Entry 8J7B (electron microscopy, 3.22 A resolution); this record covers chains B and D of the 16 polymer chains in the assembly.

[Chain B]
Molecule: Photosystem I P700 chlorophyll a apoprotein A2
Organism: Arabidopsis thaliana
Notes: EC 1.97.1.12
UniProtKB: P56767 (PSAB_ARATH); numbering as in UniProt (aligned over 1-734)
Sequence (734 residues; each row starts with the number of its first residue):
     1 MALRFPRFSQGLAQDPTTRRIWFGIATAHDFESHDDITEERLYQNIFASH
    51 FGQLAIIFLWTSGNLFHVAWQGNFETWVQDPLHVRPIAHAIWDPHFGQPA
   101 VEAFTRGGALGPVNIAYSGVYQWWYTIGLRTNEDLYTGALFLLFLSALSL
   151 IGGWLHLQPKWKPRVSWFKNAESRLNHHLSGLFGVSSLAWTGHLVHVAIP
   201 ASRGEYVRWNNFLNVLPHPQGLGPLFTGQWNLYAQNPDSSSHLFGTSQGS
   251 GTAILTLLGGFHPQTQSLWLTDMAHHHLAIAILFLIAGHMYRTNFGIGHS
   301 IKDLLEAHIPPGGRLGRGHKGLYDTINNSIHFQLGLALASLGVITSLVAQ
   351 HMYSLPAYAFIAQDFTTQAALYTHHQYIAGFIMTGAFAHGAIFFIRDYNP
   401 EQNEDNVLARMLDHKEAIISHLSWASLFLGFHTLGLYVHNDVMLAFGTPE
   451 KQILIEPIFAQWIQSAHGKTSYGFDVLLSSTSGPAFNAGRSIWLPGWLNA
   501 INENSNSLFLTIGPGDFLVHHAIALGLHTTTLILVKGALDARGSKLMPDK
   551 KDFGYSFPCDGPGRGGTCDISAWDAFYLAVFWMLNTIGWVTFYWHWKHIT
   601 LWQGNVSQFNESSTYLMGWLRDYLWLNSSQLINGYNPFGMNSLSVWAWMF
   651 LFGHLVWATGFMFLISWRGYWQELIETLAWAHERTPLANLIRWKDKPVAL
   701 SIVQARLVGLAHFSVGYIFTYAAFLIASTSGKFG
Not modelled in the structure: 1-2
Metal / ion sites: chlorophyll a Mg site 1 near Q53 (its only coordinating residue here); chlorophyll a Mg site 2 near D93 (its only coordinating residue here)
Small-molecule neighbours:
  - beta-carotene (BCR), molecule 1: I21, I25, I691
  - beta-carotene (BCR), molecule 2: L54, I57, F58, G181, L182, V185, S186
  - beta-carotene (BCR), molecule 3: L65, W123, W124, I127, G138, F141, L142, L145, W209, F212
  - beta-carotene (BCR), molecule 4: L188, L222, L225, I282, L285, I286, H289, I297
  - beta-carotene (BCR), molecule 5: F332, G335, L336, A339, V343, M383, A386, F387, G390, F393, F394, A538
  - beta-carotene (BCR), molecule 6: M411, V535, L539
  - beta-carotene (BCR), molecule 7: F428, H432, T433, L436, I455, F517, H521
  - beta-carotene (BCR), molecule 8: F431, L434, G435, V438
  - beta-carotene (BCR), molecule 9: V645, W648, M649, F652, I675, L678, F719
  - beta-carotene (BCR), molecule 10: T685, P686, L687
  - chlorophyll a isomer (CL0): L620, L624, W625
  - chlorophyll a (CLA), molecule 1: F5, F8, G24, I25, A28, H29, F31, H34, S49, I56
  - chlorophyll a (CLA), molecule 2: T18, I21, W22, I675, L678, H682, I691, R692, W693, K694, D695, P697, V698
  - chlorophyll a (CLA), molecule 3: W22, F652, L655, V656, T659, M662, F663, L700, V708, A711, H712, V715
  - chlorophyll a (CLA), molecule 4: I25, A26, T27, A28, H29, D30, H331, L334, L338, F381, I382, T384, G385, A388, H389, I392, R396, Y555, W573, F576
  - chlorophyll a (CLA), molecule 5: H29, F31, Y43, I46, S49, H50, Q53, L54, R174, H178, I330, H331, Q333, L334, A337, L338, L341
  - chlorophyll a (CLA), molecule 6: H29, Q53, I56, I57, W60, L341, F381, I382
  - chlorophyll a (CLA), molecule 7: F47, F51, L148, G152, L155, H156, W161, W167
  - chlorophyll a (CLA), molecule 8: F47, H50, F51, L54, W123, W167, F168, N170, S173, R174, H177, H178, G181, L182, F183, Y358
  - chlorophyll a (CLA), molecule 9: I57, W60, T61, S118, G119, W123, V185, S186, A189, L341, I344, T345, V348, M352, Y358, L371, H374, H375, I378, I382
  - chlorophyll a (CLA), molecule 10: F58, I127, G128, L129, D134, T137, G138, F141, L145, L148, S186, A189, W190, G192, H193, H196, V197, V207, R208, W209, F212
  - chlorophyll a (CLA), molecule 11: L59, W60, G63, F66, H67, W70, Q71, H89, A90, W92
  - chlorophyll a (CLA), molecule 12: W60, N64, V68, A88, H89, N114, I115, A116, Y117, S118, V120, V645, W646, M649, F719
  - chlorophyll a (CLA), molecule 13: W60, N64, Y117, S118, A370, T373, H374, Y377, I378, F381, M649, V715, I718, F719, Y721, A722, L725, I726
  - chlorophyll a (CLA), molecule 14: H89, A90, I91, W92, D93, H95, F96, F104, N114, S644, V645, W648
  - chlorophyll a (CLA), molecule 15: W123, T126, I127, F183, S186, S187, W190, M273, H276, H277, I280, I344, L347, V348, M352, A357, Y358
  - chlorophyll a (CLA), molecule 16: W167, N170, S173, H177, T293, N294, F295
  - chlorophyll a (CLA), molecule 17: A171, R174, L175, H178, L179, F183, I301, L305, Y323, I326, N327, L336, A337, S340, I344
  - chlorophyll a (CLA), molecule 18: L175, L179, L283, F284, A287, M290, Y291, I301, L304
  - chlorophyll a (CLA), molecule 19: N176, H177, S180, V185, L285, H289, Y291, T293, F295, I297
  - chlorophyll a (CLA), molecule 20: L188, A189, T191, G192, V195, H196, F212, L213, V215, L216, P217, H218, G221, L222, Y233, L278
  - chlorophyll a (CLA), molecule 21: L225, W230, N231, Y233, A234, L255, T256, L257, H275, L278, A279, I282, L283, I492
  - chlorophyll a (CLA), molecule 22: T256, L257, G259, G260, L268, D272, M273, H275, H276, A279, I280, L283, H351, L355, W493, W497
  - chlorophyll a (CLA), molecule 23: I286, A287, H289, M290, I297, G298, H299
  - chlorophyll a (CLA), molecule 24: M290, H299, D303, L304, A307, H308
  - chlorophyll a (CLA), molecule 25: L305, H308, L315, H319, L322, I326, F332, V407, L408, M411
  - chlorophyll a (CLA), molecule 26: A307, H308, I309, P310, P311, R314, L315
  - chlorophyll a (CLA), molecule 27: R314, L315, V407, R410, M411, H414, A417, I418, H421
  - chlorophyll a (CLA), molecule 28: L336, A339, S340, V343, L347, Q350, H351, Y353, S354, L355, L508, F509
  - chlorophyll a (CLA), molecule 29: V343, S346, L347, Q350, Q376, G380, M383, F387, L527, T530, T531, L534, M583, I587
  - chlorophyll a (CLA), molecule 30: Q350, Y353, Y372, Q376, F459, A460, I463, Q464, F509, L510, I512, H520, I523, L527, V590, Y593, W594, H598
  - chlorophyll a (CLA), molecule 31: A417, H421, W424
  - chlorophyll a (CLA), molecule 32: I418, H421, L422, W424, A524, H528, T531
  - chlorophyll a (CLA), molecule 33: S420, S423, W424, L427, F431
  - chlorophyll a (CLA), molecule 34: W424, L427, F428, F431, H432
  - chlorophyll a (CLA), molecule 35: S426, L427, G430, F431, L434, L525, T529, L532, I533, L578, F581, W582
  - chlorophyll a (CLA), molecule 36: F428, L429, E456, P457, I458, F459, A460, D516, F517, H520, H521, A524, H528
  - chlorophyll a (CLA), molecule 37: H432, G435, L436, V438, H439, V442, M443, K451, I453
  - chlorophyll a (CLA), molecule 38: T433, L434, Y437, V519, A522, L525, N585, W589, F592, L616, W619, L624, S628, I632, F650, H654, W657, Y717, T720, Y721, F724
  - chlorophyll a (CLA), molecule 39: L434, V438, D441, L525, F581, W582, N585, W589, L616, L620, W657
  - chlorophyll a (CLA), molecule 40: I458, F459, W462
  - chlorophyll a (CLA), molecule 41: W462, I463, A466, H467, L477, L478, W493, W497
  - chlorophyll a (CLA), molecule 42: L477, P484, A485, A488, I492, W493
  - chlorophyll a (CLA), molecule 43: W648, L651, F652, H654, L655, W657, A658
  - chlorophyll a (CLA), molecule 44: L655, A658, T659, F661, M662, I665, S666, Y670, W671, L674
  - chlorophyll a (CLA), molecule 45: L678, A681, H682, T685, A688, I691
  - chlorophyll a (CLA), molecule 46: W680, A681, R684, T685, P686
  - phylloquinone (PQN): W22, M662, F663, S666, W667, R668, W671, A699, L700, S701, A705
  - 4Fe-4S cluster (SF4): C559, G561, P562, T567, C568, W667, R706
Curated features (UniProtKB/Swiss-Prot):
  - binding site ([4Fe-4S] cluster): C559, C568
  - binding site (chlorophyll a): H654, M662, Y670
  - binding site (phylloquinone): W671

[Chain D]
Molecule: Photosystem I reaction center subunit II-2, chloroplastic
Organism: Arabidopsis thaliana
UniProtKB: Q9SA56 (PSAD2_ARATH); numbering as in UniProt (aligned over 1-204)
Sequence (204 residues; numbered 1 to 204; the number before each row is that of its first residue):
     1 MATQAAGIFSPAITTTTSAVKKLHLFSSSHRPKSLSFTKTAIRAEKTESS
    51 SAAPAVKEAPVGFTPPQLDPNTPSPIFAGSTGGLLRKAQVEEFYVITWNS
   101 PKEQIFEMPTGGAAIMREGPNLLKLARKEQCLALGTRLRSKYKITYQFYR
   151 VFPNGEVQYLHPKDGVYPEKANPGREGVGLNMRSIGKNVSPIEVKFTGKQ
   201 SYDL
Not modelled in the structure: 1-61
Curated features (UniProtKB/Swiss-Prot):
  - region: R137 to T145 (Ferredoxin and ferredoxin-oxidoreductase binding)
  - modified residue: T47 (Phosphothreonine)

[Chain B / chain D interface]
Pairs across the interface (21; chain B residue first):
  E32(B) with K195(D), salt bridge
  I37(B) with F196(D)
  T38(B) with F196(D)
  E39(B) with F196(D)
  R396(B) with I192(D)
  D397(B) with K195(D), salt bridge
  Y398(B) with I192(D)
  N399(B) with E193(D)
  R542(B) with S190(D), hydrogen bond
  D549(B) with I185(D)
  K551(B) with S190(D); P191(D)
  D552(B) with N188(D); V189(D); S201(D)
  W680(B) with T81(D)
  E683(B) with R86(D)
  R684(B) with L84(D); L85(D)
  R692(B) with R86(D)
  K696(B) with E91(D), salt bridge
Also at the interface, not in a pair above, chain B (19 interface residues in all): I395, P400

[Summary]
Chain B and chain D form an interface of 19 and 15 residues respectively, with 1 hydrogen bond and 3 salt
bridges. Among the polar pairs are E32(B)-K195(D), D397(B)-K195(D) and K696(B)-E91(D).
Here chain B is Photosystem I P700 chlorophyll a apoprotein A2 and chain D is Photosystem I reaction center
subunit II-2, chloroplastic, both from Arabidopsis thaliana. Entry 8J7B (Coordinates of Cryo-EM structure of
the Arabidopsis thaliana PSI in state 2 (PSI-ST2)) was determined by electron microscopy together with 8J7A
from the same study.
